6YD0 - chains B and F of the 4 polymer chains in the assembly; structure by X-ray diffraction, 1.95 A resolution.

Chain B:
Molecule: Methane monooxygenase
Organism: Methylosinus trichosporium OB3b
UniProt: A0A2D2D5X7 (A0A2D2D5X7_METTR); numbering as in UniProt (aligned over 1-395)
Sequence (395 residues; each row starts with the number of its first residue):
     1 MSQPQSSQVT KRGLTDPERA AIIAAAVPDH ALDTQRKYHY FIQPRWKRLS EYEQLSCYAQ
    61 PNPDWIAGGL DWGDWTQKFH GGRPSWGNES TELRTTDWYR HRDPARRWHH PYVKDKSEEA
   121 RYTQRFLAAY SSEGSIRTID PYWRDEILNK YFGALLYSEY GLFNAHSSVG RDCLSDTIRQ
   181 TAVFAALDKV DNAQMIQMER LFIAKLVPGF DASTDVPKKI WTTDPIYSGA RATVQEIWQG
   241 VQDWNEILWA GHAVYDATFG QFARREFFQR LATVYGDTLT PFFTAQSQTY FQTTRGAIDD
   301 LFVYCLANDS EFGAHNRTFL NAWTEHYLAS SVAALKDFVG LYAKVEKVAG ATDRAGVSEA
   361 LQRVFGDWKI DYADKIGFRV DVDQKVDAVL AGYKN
Unresolved in the structure: 1-3, 394-395

Chain F:
Molecule: Methane monooxygenase
Organism: Methylosinus trichosporium OB3b
UniProt: A0A1A6FHH2 (A0A1A6FHH2_9RHIZ); residue numbers follow UniProt; this construct covers 1-169
Sequence (169 residues; row label = number of the first residue in the row):
     1 MAKREPIHDN SIRTEWEAKI AKLTSVDQAT KFIQDFRLAY TSPFRKSYDI DVDYQYIERK
    61 IEEKLSVLKT EKLPVADLIT KATTGEDAAA VEATWIAKIK AAKSKYEAER IHIEFRQLYK
   121 PPVLPVNVFL RTDAALGTVL MEIRNTDYYG TPLEGLRKER GVKVLHLQA
Unresolved in the structure: 1

Chain B / chain F interface:
Contacting residue pairs (51):
  D64(B) - H8(F)  salt bridge
  D64(B) - R13(F)  salt bridge
  D64(B) - Y56(F)
  D64(B) - R59(F)  hydrogen bond (backbone-side chain)
  W65(B) - Q55(F)  hydrogen bond
  W65(B) - Y56(F)  hydrophobic
  W65(B) - R59(F)
  A67(B) - R59(F)
  D71(B) - H8(F)
  W72(B) - I7(F)  hydrophobic
  G73(B) - Q55(F)
  D74(B) - Q55(F)  hydrogen bond
  H80(B) - H112(F)
  H80(B) - M141(F)
  H80(B) - R144(F)  hydrogen bond
  G81(B) - H112(F)
  G81(B) - I113(F)
  G81(B) - R116(F)
  G81(B) - L140(F)
  G82(B) - R116(F)
  R83(B) - R116(F)
  R83(B) - L130(F)  hydrogen bond (side chain-backbone)
  R83(B) - D133(F)  salt bridge
  R83(B) - A134(F)
  P84(B) - R116(F)
  N88(B) - E62(F)
  E89(B) - R116(F)  salt bridge
  E89(B) - K120(F)
  E89(B) - P121(F)
  E89(B) - V126(F)
  E89(B) - F129(F)
  E89(B) - L130(F)
  S90(B) - V126(F)
  T91(B) - V126(F)
  E92(B) - P125(F)
  E92(B) - V126(F)  hydrogen bond (side chain-backbone)
  R94(B) - E62(F)  salt bridge
  V241(B) - N127(F)
  Q242(B) - N127(F)  hydrogen bond (backbone-side chain)
  Q242(B) - L130(F)
  D243(B) - N127(F)  hydrogen bond (backbone-side chain)
  E246(B) - N127(F)  hydrogen bond
  F312(B) - E63(F)
  F312(B) - V67(F)  hydrophobic
  H315(B) - S66(F)  hydrogen bond
  H315(B) - V67(F)
  H315(B) - T70(F)
  T318(B) - T70(F)
  T318(B) - L78(F)
  F319(B) - T70(F)
  A322(B) - V75(F)  hydrophobic
Also at the interface, not in a pair above, chain B (29 interface residues in all): I66, L70
Also at the interface, not in a pair above, chain F (32 interface residues in all): Y54, K69, P122, N145

In short:
29 residues of chain B and 32 residues of chain F are in contact; the contacts include 10 hydrogen bonds and 5
salt bridges. Among the polar pairs are D64(B)-H8(F), D64(B)-R13(F) and R83(B)-D133(F).
Here chain B is Methane monooxygenase and chain F is Methane monooxygenase, both from Methylosinus
trichosporium OB3b. Entry 6YD0 (XFEL structure of the Soluble methane monooxygenase hydroxylase and regulatory
subunit complex, from Methylosinus trichosporium OB3b ...) was determined by X-ray diffraction, deposited
together with 6YDI, 6YDU and 6YY3.
